Entry 3JB4 (electron microscopy, 3.80 A resolution); this record covers chains A and B of the 3 polymer chains in the assembly.

Chain A:
Protein: VP1
From: Ljungan virus 87-012
UniProtKB: Q8JV21 (Q8JV21_9PICO); residues 1-297 here correspond to UniProt positions 504-800 (UniProt number = residue number + 503)
Sequence (297 residues; row label = number of the first residue in the row):
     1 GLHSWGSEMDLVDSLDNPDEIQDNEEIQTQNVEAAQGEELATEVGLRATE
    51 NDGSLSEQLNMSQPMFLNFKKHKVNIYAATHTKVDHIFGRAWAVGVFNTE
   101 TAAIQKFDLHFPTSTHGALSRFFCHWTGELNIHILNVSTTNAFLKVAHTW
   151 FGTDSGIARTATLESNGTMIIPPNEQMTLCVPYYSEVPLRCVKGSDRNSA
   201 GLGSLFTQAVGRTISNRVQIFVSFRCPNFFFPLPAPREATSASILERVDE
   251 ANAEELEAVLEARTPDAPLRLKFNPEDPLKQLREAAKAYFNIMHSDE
Unresolved in the structure: 1-30, 243-297
Sequence notes: conflict Leu-40 (Ala543 in Q8JV21), Thr-80 (Ser583 in Q8JV21), His-125 (Phe628 in Q8JV21), Ala-242 (Arg745 in Q8JV21)
Cystine bridges: Cys-124/Cys-191
Swiss-Prot annotation at these positions:
  - motif: Arg-247 to Asp-249 (Cell attachment site)
  - site: Glu-297 (Cleavage)

Chain B:
Protein: VP0
From: Ljungan virus 87-012
UniProtKB: Q8JV21 (Q8JV21_9PICO); residues 1-259 here = UniProt positions 1-259
Sequence (259 residues; each row starts with the number of its first residue):
     1 MAASKMNPVGNLLSTVSSTVGSLLQNPSVEEKEMDSDRVAASTTTNAGNL
    51 VQASVAPTMPVKPDFKNTDDFLSMSYRSTTAPTNPTKMVHLAHGTWTTNQ
   101 HRQALVASITLLQAFWPNQDFPAWGQSRYFAAVRCGFHIQVQLNVNIGSA
   151 GCLIAAYMPKTAHDHMNTYTFGSYTNLPHVLMNAATTSQADLYIPYVFNH
   201 NYARTDSDDLGGIYIWVWSALTVPSGSPTTVDVTIFGSLLDLDFQCPRPP
   251 GADTVIYTQ
Unresolved in the structure: 1-36, 259
Sequence notes: conflict Leu-112 (Pro in Q8JV21)
Swiss-Prot annotation at these positions:
  - site: Gln-259 (Cleavage)

Interface between chain A and chain B:
Residue-residue contacts (37):
  Thr-49(A) with Leu-181(B)
  Glu-50(A) with Thr-186(B); Thr-187(B)
  Asp-52(A) with His-179(B)
  Leu-55(A) with Leu-177(B); Pro-178(B), hydrophobic
  Cys-124(A) with Thr-161(B)
  His-125(A) with Phe-198(B); Asn-199(B), hydrogen bond
  Val-187(A) with His-200(B)
  Pro-188(A) with Asn-199(B)
  Leu-189(A) with Asn-199(B)
  Cys-191(A) with Thr-161(B), hydrogen bond; Asn-199(B)
  Lys-193(A) with His-165(B); Thr-168(B); Tyr-169(B)
  Asn-198(A) with Thr-258(B)
  Phe-231(A) with Pro-159(B), hydrophobic; Pro-178(B)
  Pro-232(A) with Asn-176(B)
  Leu-233(A) with Tyr-169(B); Asn-176(B), hydrogen bond (backbone-side chain)
  Pro-234(A) with Tyr-169(B), hydrophobic; Ser-173(B); Tyr-174(B); Asn-176(B); Leu-177(B)
  Ala-235(A) with Thr-170(B), hydrogen bond (backbone-side chain); Ser-173(B), hydrogen bond (backbone-side chain); Asn-176(B)
  Pro-236(A) with Thr-168(B); Thr-170(B)
  Arg-237(A) with Asn-167(B), hydrogen bond (side chain-backbone); Thr-168(B), hydrogen bond (backbone-backbone); Tyr-169(B); Thr-170(B)
Other interface residues (no listed pair), chain A (21 interface residues in all): Glu-186, Gly-194
Other interface residues (no listed pair), chain B (24 interface residues in all): Tyr-157, Asn-183, Ala-185, Asn-201

Overview:
Chain A and chain B form an interface of 21 and 24 residues respectively; the contacts include 7 hydrogen
bonds. Among the polar pairs are His-125(A)/Asn-199(B), Cys-191(A)/Thr-161(B) and Leu-233(A)/Asn-176(B).
Chain A is VP1 and chain B is VP0, both from Ljungan virus 87-012; the structure, Structure of Ljungan virus:
insight into picornavirus packaging, was determined by electron microscopy.
